PDB entry 9BOS | X-ray diffraction, 1.70 A resolution | chain A

[Chain A]
Molecule: Trypsin-3
Source organism: Homo sapiens
Notes: EC 3.4.21.4
UniProtKB: P35030 (TRY3_HUMAN); the construct lacks a stretch of the UniProt sequence and is renumbered around it, so the offset changes along the chain: 16-34 = UniProt 81-99; 37-67 = UniProt 100-130; 69-125 = UniProt 131-187; 127-130 = UniProt 188-191; 5 more segments
Chain sequence (224 residues; each row starts with the number of its first residue; note: 10 numbers in that range are skipped by the numbering (no residue carries them; nothing is unmodelled there)):
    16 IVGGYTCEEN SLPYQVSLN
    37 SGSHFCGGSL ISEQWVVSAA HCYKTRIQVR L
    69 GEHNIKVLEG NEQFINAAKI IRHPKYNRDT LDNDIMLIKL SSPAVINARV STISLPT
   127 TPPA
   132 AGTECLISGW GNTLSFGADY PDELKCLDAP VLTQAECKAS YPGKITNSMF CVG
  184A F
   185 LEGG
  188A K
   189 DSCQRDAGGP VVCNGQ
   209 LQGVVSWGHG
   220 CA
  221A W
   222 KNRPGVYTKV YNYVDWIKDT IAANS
Sequence notes: engineered mutation Ala195 (Ser257 in P35030)
Curated features (UniProtKB/Swiss-Prot):
  - active site (Charge relay system): His57, Asp102
  - binding site (Ca(2+)): Glu70, Asn72, Val75, Glu77, Glu80
  - site: Asp189 (Required for specificity)
  - modified residue: Tyr151 (Sulfotyrosine)
Disulfide bonds: Cys22-Cys157, Cys42-Cys58, Cys136-Cys201, Cys168-Cys182, Cys191-Cys220
Ion coordination: Ca2+: Glu70, Asn72, Val75, Glu80
Small-molecule neighbours:
  - dimethyl ether (2F2), molecule 1: His91, Asn233, Tyr234, Trp237
  - dimethyl ether (2F2), molecule 2: Glu135, Cys136, Leu137, Val200, Cys201, Asn202, Gly203

[Summary]
Bound to chain A: dimethyl ether. Glu70, Asn72, Val75 and Glu80 form the Ca2+ site. Curated annotation
(UniProt) lists active-site residues His57 and Asp102 and 5 Ca2+-binding residues.
Chain A is Trypsin-3 (Homo sapiens); the structure, Human mesotrypsin (PRSS3) unliganded and in an active (E)
conformation, was determined by X-ray diffraction, deposited together with 9BOT.
